6CXG - chains L and M of the 6 polymer chains in the assembly; structure by X-ray diffraction, 2.30 A resolution.

== Chain L ==
Protein: anti-HIV-1 Fab 2G12 light chain
Source organism: Homo sapiens
Notes: antibody fragment or engineered binder
Amino-acid sequence (213 residues; row label = number of the first residue in the row):
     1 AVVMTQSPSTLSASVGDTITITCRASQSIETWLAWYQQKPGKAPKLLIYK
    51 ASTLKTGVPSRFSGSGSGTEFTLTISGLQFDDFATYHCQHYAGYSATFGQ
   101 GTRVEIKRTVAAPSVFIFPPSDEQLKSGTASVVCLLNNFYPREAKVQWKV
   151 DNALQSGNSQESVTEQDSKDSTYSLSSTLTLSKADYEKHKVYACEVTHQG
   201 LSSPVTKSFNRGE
Disulfide bonds: Cys23-Cys88, Cys134-Cys194

== Chain M ==
Protein: anti-HIV-1 Fab 2g12 heavy chain
Source organism: Homo sapiens
Notes: antibody fragment or engineered binder
Amino-acid sequence (224 residues; numbered 1 to 228 plus 10 insertion-coded residues; 14 numbers in that range are skipped by the numbering (no residue carries them; nothing is unmodelled there); the number before each row is that of its first residue; a row labelled like 82A-82C holds insertion residues (82A, then the next letters in order)):
     1 EVQLVESGGGLVKAGGSLILSCGVSNFRISAHTMNWVRRVPGGGLEWVAS
    51 IS
   52A T
    53 SSTYRDYADAVKGRFTVSRDDLEDFVYLQM
82A-82C HKM
    83 RVEDTAIYYCARKGSDRL
100A-100F SDNDPF
   101 DAWGPGTVVTVSPASTKGPSVFPLAPSSKS
   133 TSGGTAALGCLVKDYFPEPVTV
   156 SW
   162 NSGALTSG
   171 VHTFPAVLQS
   182 SGLYSLSSVVTVPSSSLGT
   203 Q
   205 TYICNVNHKPSNTKVDKK
   225 VEPK
Disulfide bonds: Cys22-Cys92, Cys142-Cys208

== Chain L / chain M interface ==
Residue-residue contacts (35; chain L residue first):
  Phe116(L) with Ser130(M); Ala139(M), hydrophobic
  Ile117(L) with Lys129(M)
  Phe118(L) with Leu124(M); Ala125(M); Ser130(M); Ala139(M)
  Ser121(L) with Phe122(M); Pro123(M)
  Glu123(L) with Phe122(M); Lys221(M), salt bridge
  Gln124(L) with Phe122(M); Lys145(M)
  Ser131(L) with Leu143(M); Lys145(M)
  Leu135(L) with Phe174(M), hydrophobic; Val190(M), hydrophobic
  Asn137(L) with His172(M); Thr192(M)
  Asn138(L) with His172(M), hydrogen bond
  Gln160(L) with Val177(M); Leu178(M); Gln179(M)
  Glu161(L) with Val177(M)
  Ser162(L) with Phe174(M); Pro175(M), hydrogen bond (side chain-backbone)
  Val163(L) with Pro175(M)
  Thr164(L) with Phe174(M)
  Asp167(L) with His172(M)
  Ser174(L) with His172(M), hydrogen bond; Phe174(M)
  Leu175(L) with Phe174(M)
  Ser176(L) with Phe174(M)
  Ser208(L) with Lys129(M)
  Phe209(L) with Lys129(M)
Also at the interface, not in a pair above, chain L (24 interface residues in all): Val133, Lys207, Glu213
Also at the interface, not in a pair above, chain M (25 interface residues in all): Val121, Thr133, Thr137, Leu140, Thr173, Ser188, Lys228

== In short ==
24 residues of chain L face 25 of chain M across their interface, with 3 hydrogen bonds and 1 salt bridge.
Polar contacts include Glu123(L)-Lys221(M), Asn138(L)-His172(M) and Ser162(L)-Pro175(M).
Chain L is anti-HIV-1 Fab 2G12 light chain and chain M is anti-HIV-1 Fab 2g12 heavy chain, both from Homo
sapiens; the structure, anti-HIV-1 Fab 2G12 in complex with glycopeptide 10V1S, was determined by X-ray
diffraction together with 6CXL from the same study.
